8GPT - chains F and G of the 9 polymer chains in the assembly; structure by X-ray diffraction, 3.07 A resolution.

Chain F:
Protein: YD6_VH
Source organism: Homo sapiens
Amino-acid sequence (117 residues; each row starts with the number of its first residue):
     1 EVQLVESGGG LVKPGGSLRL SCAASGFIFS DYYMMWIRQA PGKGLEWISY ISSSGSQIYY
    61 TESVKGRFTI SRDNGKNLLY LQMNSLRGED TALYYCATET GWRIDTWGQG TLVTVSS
Disulfides: Cys22-Cys96

Chain G:
Protein: YD6_VL
Source organism: Homo sapiens
Amino-acid sequence (112 residues; each row starts with the number of its first residue):
     1 QAVLTQPASV SGSPGQSITI SCTGTGSNIE TYNLVSWYQR HPGKAPKLIL YEVSERPSGV
    61 SNRFSGSKSG NTASLTISGL QAEDEADYFC CSYADTNIFW VFGGGTHLTV LG
Disulfides: Cys22-Cys90

How chain F and chain G interact:
Pairs across the interface (33):
  Gln39(F) - Arg40(G)  hydrogen bond
  Gln39(F) - Phe89(G)
  Gly42(F) - Gln1(G)
  Lys43(F) - Gln1(G)
  Gly44(F) - Gln1(G)  hydrogen bond (backbone-backbone)
  Leu45(F) - Phe89(G)  hydrophobic
  Leu45(F) - Phe102(G)
  Trp47(F) - Ile98(G)  hydrogen bond (side chain-backbone)
  Trp47(F) - Phe99(G)  hydrophobic
  Trp47(F) - Trp100(G)  hydrogen bond (side chain-backbone)
  Tyr50(F) - Trp100(G)
  Tyr59(F) - Phe99(G)  hydrophobic
  Tyr95(F) - Arg40(G)  hydrogen bond
  Tyr95(F) - Pro46(G)
  Glu99(F) - Trp100(G)
  Trp102(F) - Leu34(G)
  Trp102(F) - Tyr93(G)
  Trp102(F) - Trp100(G)  hydrogen bond (backbone-side chain)
  Arg103(F) - Ser36(G)
  Arg103(F) - Leu48(G)
  Arg103(F) - Tyr51(G)
  Ile104(F) - Tyr38(G)  hydrogen bond (backbone-side chain)
  Ile104(F) - Phe102(G)  hydrophobic
  Asp105(F) - Leu48(G)
  Trp107(F) - Tyr38(G)
  Trp107(F) - Ala45(G)
  Trp107(F) - Pro46(G)
  Trp107(F) - Phe102(G)  hydrophobic
  Gly108(F) - Ala45(G)
  Gly108(F) - Pro46(G)
  Gln109(F) - Gly43(G)  hydrogen bond (side chain-backbone)
  Gln109(F) - Lys44(G)
  Gln109(F) - Ala45(G)
Other interface residues (no listed pair), chain F (21 interface residues in all): Met35, Ile37, Glu46, Leu93
Other interface residues (no listed pair), chain G (22 interface residues in all): Ala2, Glu52, Cys91, Gly103, Gly104

Overview:
Chain F and chain G form an interface of 21 and 22 residues respectively; the contacts include 8 hydrogen
bonds. Among the polar pairs are Gln39(F)-Arg40(G), Trp47(F)-Ile98(G) and Trp47(F)-Trp100(G).
Here chain F is YD6_VH and chain G is YD6_VL, both from Homo sapiens. Entry 8GPT (YFV_E_YD6scFv_postfusion)
was determined by X-ray diffraction (same publication as 8GPU).
